PDB entry 7QNP | X-ray diffraction, 1.59 A resolution | chains AAA and BBB

[Chain AAA]
Name: Designed Armadillo Repeat Protein N(A4)M4C(AII)
Source organism: synthetic construct
Chain sequence (240 residues; row label = number of the first residue in the row):
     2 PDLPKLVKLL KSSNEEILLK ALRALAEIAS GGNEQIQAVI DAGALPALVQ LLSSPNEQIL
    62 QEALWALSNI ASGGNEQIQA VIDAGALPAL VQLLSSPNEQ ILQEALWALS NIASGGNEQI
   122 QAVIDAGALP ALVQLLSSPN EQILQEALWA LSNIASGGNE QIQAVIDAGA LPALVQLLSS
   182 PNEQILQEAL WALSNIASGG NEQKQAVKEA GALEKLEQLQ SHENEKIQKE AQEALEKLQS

[Chain BBB]
Name: Lysozyme
Source organism: Gallus gallus
Notes: EC 3.2.1.17
Reference sequence: P00698 (LYSC_CHICK); residues 1-129 here correspond to UniProt positions 19-147 (UniProt number = residue number + 18)
Chain sequence (129 residues; each row starts with the number of its first residue):
     1 KVFGRCELAA AMKRHGLDNY RGYSLGNWVC AAKFESNFNT QATNRNTDGS TDYGILQINS
    61 RWWCNDGRTP GSRNLCNIPC SALLSSDITA SVNCAKKIVS DGNGMNAWVA WRNRCKGTDV
   121 QAWIRGCRL
Cystine bridges: C6-C127, C30-C115, C64-C80, C76-C94
Ligand contacts: 1,4-diethylene dioxide (DIO): R5, A122, W123, R125
Curated features (UniProtKB/Swiss-Prot):
  - active site: E35, D52
  - binding site (substrate): D101

[Chain AAA / chain BBB interface]
Contacting residue pairs (11; chain AAA residue first):
  Q80(AAA) with S85(BBB); D87(BBB)
  D84(AAA) with Q41(BBB), hydrogen bond (backbone-side chain); S85(BBB), hydrogen bond; S86(BBB), hydrogen bond (side chain-backbone)
  E119(AAA) with H15(BBB), salt bridge; D87(BBB); T89(BBB), hydrogen bond
  Q122(AAA) with R14(BBB)
  D126(AAA) with E7(BBB)
  E161(AAA) with R14(BBB), salt bridge
Other interface residues (no listed pair), chain AAA (8 interface residues in all): I83, Q120

[In short]
Chain AAA and chain BBB each contribute 8 residues to their interface, with 4 hydrogen bonds and 2 salt
bridges. Polar pairs include E119(AAA)-H15(BBB), E161(AAA)-R14(BBB) and D84(AAA)-Q41(BBB). Chain BBB binds
1,4-diethylene dioxide.
Chain AAA is Designed Armadillo Repeat Protein N(A4)M4C(AII) (synthetic construct) and chain BBB is Lysozyme
(Gallus gallus); the structure, Designed Armadillo repeat protein N(A4)M4C(AII) co-crystallized with hen egg
white lysozyme, was determined by X-ray diffraction.
